Entry 6APF (X-ray diffraction, 1.63 A resolution); this record covers chain A.

[Chain A]
Name: DisD protein
Organism: Sorangium cellulosum
Notes: fragment: transferase domain
UniProt: Q4U443 (Q4U443_SORCE); numbering as in UniProt (aligned over 1-281)
Sequence (281 residues; numbered 1 to 281; the number before each row is that of its first residue):
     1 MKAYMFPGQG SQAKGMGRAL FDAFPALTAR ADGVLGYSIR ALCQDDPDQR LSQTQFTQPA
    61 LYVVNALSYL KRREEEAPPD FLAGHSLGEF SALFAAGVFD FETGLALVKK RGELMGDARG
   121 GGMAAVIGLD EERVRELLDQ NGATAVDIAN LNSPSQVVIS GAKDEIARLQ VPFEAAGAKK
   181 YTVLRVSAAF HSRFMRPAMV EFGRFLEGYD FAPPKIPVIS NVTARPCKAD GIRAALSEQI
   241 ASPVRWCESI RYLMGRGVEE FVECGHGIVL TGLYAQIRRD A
What the authors report for this chain:
  - conformationally variable residues (side-chain flip): Phe190
  - catalytic residues: Ser86, Arg111, His191 (citing earlier work)
  - specificity-determining residues: Gln9, Phe190 (citing earlier work)

[Overview]
From the paper: catalytic residues Ser86, Arg111 and His191; specificity determinants Gln9 and Phe190.
Chain A is DisD protein (Sorangium cellulosum); the structure, Trans-acting transferase from Disorazole
synthase complexed with Citrate, was determined by X-ray diffraction, deposited together with 6APG, 6APK and
6APM.
